Entry 6IXH (electron microscopy, 4.00 A resolution); this record covers chains P and U of the 25 polymer chains in the assembly.

Chain P (and U):
Molecule: Type VI Secretion System TssM
Source organism: Escherichia coli (strain 55989 / EAEC)
Notes: chain U of this document is another copy of the same molecule, construct and numbering; everything in this record applies to it too
Reference sequence: B7LFU0 (B7LFU0_ECO55); residue numbers follow UniProt; this construct covers 1-1129
Chain sequence (1129 residues; row label = number of the first residue in the row):
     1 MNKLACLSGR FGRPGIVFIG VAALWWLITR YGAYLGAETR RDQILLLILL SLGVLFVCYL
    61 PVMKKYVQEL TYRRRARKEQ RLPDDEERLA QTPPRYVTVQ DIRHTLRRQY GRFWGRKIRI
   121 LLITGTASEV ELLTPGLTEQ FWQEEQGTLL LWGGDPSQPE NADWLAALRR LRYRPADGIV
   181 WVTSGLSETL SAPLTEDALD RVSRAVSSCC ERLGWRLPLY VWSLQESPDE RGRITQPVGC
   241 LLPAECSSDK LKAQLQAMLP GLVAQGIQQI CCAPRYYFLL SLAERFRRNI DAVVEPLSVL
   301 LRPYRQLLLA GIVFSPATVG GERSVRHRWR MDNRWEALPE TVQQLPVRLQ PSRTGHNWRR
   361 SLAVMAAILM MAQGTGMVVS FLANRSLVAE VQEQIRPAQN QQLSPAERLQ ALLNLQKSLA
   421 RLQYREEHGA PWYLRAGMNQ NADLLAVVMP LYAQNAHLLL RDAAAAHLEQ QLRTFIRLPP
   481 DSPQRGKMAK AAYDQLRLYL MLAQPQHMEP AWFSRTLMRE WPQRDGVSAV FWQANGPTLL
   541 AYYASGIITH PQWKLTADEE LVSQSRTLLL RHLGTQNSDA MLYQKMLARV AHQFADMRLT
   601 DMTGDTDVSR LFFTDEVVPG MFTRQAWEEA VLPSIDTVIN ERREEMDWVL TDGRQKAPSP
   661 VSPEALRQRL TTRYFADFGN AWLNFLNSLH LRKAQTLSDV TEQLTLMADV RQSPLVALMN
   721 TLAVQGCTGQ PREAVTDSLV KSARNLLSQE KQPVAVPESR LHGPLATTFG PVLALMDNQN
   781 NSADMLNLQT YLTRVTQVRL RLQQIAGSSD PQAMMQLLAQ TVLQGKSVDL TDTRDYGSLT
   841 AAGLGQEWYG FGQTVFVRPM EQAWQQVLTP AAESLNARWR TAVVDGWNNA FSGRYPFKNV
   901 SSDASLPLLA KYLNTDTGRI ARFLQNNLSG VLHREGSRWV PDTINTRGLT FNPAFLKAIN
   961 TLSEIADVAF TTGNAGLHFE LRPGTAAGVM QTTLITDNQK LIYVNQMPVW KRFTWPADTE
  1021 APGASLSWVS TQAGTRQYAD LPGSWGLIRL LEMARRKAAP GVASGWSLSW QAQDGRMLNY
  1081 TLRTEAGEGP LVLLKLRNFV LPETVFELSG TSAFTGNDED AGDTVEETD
Not modelled in the structure: 1-574, 642-660, 731-761, 1110-1129 (chain U: 1-576, 642-660, 731-761, 1108-1129)
Reported in the primary citation:
  - conformationally variable residues (helix shift): F851 to F891

Chain P / chain U interface:
Residue-residue contacts - 16 pairs, chain P then chain U:
  Q576(P) with E629(U)
  N680(P) with R711(U); Q712(U)
  N684(P) with D709(U); Q712(U), hydrogen bond
  Y849(P) with L800(U)
  R938(P) with R922(U)
  R947(P) with M814(U)
  R982(P) with D1018(U), salt bridge
  A1058(P) with P907(U), hydrophobic
  A1059(P) with P907(U)
  P1060(P) with P1016(U); S1044(U)
  G1061(P) with A1017(U); D1018(U)
  A1063(P) with N974(U)
Interface residues without a listed pair, chain P (16 interface residues in all): Q846, T943, T985, V1062
Interface residues without a listed pair, chain U (17 interface residues in all): T793, K826, L906, E1020

Summary:
The interface between chain P and chain U involves 16 residues on one side and 17 on the other, with 1
hydrogen bond and 1 salt bridge. Polar contacts include R982(P)-D1018(U) and N684(P)-Q712(U). From the paper:
conformational variability at F851(P).
Chain P and chain U are both Type VI Secretion System TssM (Escherichia coli (strain 55989 / EAEC)); the
structure, Type VI secretion system membrane core complex, was determined by electron microscopy.
